Entry 7TFK (electron microscopy, 3.25 A resolution); this record covers chains A and I of the 9 polymer chains in the assembly.

Chain A:
Protein: Replication factor C subunit 1
Source organism: Saccharomyces cerevisiae
UniProtKB: P38630 (RFC1_YEAST); numbering as in UniProt (aligned over 1-861)
Chain sequence (861 residues; numbered 1 to 861; the number before each row is that of its first residue):
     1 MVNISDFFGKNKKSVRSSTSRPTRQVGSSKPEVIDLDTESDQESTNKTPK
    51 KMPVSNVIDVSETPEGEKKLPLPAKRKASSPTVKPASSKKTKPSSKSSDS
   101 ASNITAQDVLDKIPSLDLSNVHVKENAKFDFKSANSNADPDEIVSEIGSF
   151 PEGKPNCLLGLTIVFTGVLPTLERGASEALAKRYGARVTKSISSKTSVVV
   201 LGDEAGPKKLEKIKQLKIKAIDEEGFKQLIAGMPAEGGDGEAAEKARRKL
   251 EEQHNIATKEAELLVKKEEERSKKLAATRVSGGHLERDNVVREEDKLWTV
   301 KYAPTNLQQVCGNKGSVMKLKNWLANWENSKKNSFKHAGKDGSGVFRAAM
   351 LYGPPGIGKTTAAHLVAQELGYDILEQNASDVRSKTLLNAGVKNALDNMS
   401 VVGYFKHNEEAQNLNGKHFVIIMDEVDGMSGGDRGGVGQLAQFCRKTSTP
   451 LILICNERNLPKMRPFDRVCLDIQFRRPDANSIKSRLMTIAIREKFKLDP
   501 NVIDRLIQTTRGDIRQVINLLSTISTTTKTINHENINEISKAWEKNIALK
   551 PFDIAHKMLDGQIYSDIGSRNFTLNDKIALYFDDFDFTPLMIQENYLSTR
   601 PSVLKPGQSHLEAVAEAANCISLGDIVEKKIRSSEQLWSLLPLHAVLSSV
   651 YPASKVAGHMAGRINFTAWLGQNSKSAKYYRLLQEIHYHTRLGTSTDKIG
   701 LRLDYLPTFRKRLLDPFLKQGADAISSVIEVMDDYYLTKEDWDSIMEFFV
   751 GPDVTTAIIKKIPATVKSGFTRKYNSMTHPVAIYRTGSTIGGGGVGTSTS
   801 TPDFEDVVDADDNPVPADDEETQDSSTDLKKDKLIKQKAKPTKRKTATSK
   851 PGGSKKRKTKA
Unresolved in the structure: 1-291, 380-414, 430-435, 693-861
Bound ions: Mg2+: Thr-360, Asp-424 (together with ATP-gamma-S)
Ligand contacts: ATP-gamma-S (AGS; phosphothiophosphoric acid-adenylate ester): Thr-299, Val-300, Tyr-302, Ala-303, Pro-304, Gln-309, Val-310, Cys-311, Pro-355, Gly-356, Ile-357, Gly-358, Lys-359, Thr-360, Thr-361, Asp-424, Glu-425, Ile-454, Asn-456, Arg-486, Ile-514, Arg-515
Curated features (UniProtKB/Swiss-Prot):
  - motif (Nuclear localization signal): Lys-830 to Leu-834, Lys-855 to Lys-860
  - binding site (ATP): Thr-299, Cys-311, Gly-353 to Thr-361, Asn-456
  - modified residue: Thr-38 (Phosphothreonine), Ser-40 (Phosphoserine), Thr-63 (Phosphothreonine)
  - mutagenesis: Asp-427 (D427H: In cs mutant CDC44-2; causes cell cycle arrest), Gly-436 (G436R: In cs mutant CDC44-3/4; causes cell cycle arrest), Gly-512 (G512A: In cs mutant CDC44-9; no effect), Asp-513 (D513N: In cs mutants CDC44-1/5/8 and CDC44-9; causes cell cycle arrest)

Chain I:
Molecule: Template strand
Sequence (40 nucleotides; row label = number of the first residue in the row):
     1 TTTTTTTTTTTATGTACTCGTAGTGTCTGCTTTTTTTTTT
Unresolved in the structure: 1-8, 22-40

How chain A and chain I interact:
Contacting residue pairs (12; chain A residue first):
  Asp-586(A) / DT9(I)  base contact
  Asp-586(A) / DT10(I)  base contact
  Arg-632(A) / DT10(I)  phosphate contact
  Arg-632(A) / DT11(I)  phosphate contact
  Ser-633(A) / DT11(I)  sugar contact
  Ser-634(A) / DT11(I)  sugar contact
  Ser-634(A) / DA12(I)  phosphate contact
  Gln-636(A) / DT11(I)  hydrogen bond to the base
  Gln-636(A) / DA12(I)  base contact
  Trp-638(A) / DA12(I)  base contact
  Trp-669(A) / DT9(I)  base contact
  Asn-673(A) / DT9(I)  sugar contact
Interface residues without a listed pair, chain A (12 interface residues in all): Leu-590, Glu-628, Lys-629, Leu-670

Summary:
12 residues of chain A and 4 residues of chain I are in contact, with 1 hydrogen bond. The hydrogen-bonded
pair is Gln-636(A)/DT11(I). Ligands of chain A: ATP-gamma-S. Thr-360(A) and Asp-424(A) coordinate Mg2+. From
UniProt: 12 ATP-binding residues and 4 mutagenesis sites on chain A.
Here chain A is Replication factor C subunit 1 (Saccharomyces cerevisiae) and chain I is Template strand.
Entry 7TFK (Atomic model of S. cerevisiae clamp loader RFC bound to two DNA molecules, one at the ...) was
determined by electron microscopy together with 7TFH, 7TFI, 7TFJ and 7TFL from the same study.
